PDB entry 4L7B | X-ray diffraction, 2.41 A resolution | chains A and B

== Chain A (and B) ==
Name: Kelch-like ECH-associated protein 1
Organism: Homo sapiens
Notes: fragment: Kelch domain; chain B of this document is another copy of the same molecule, construct and numbering; everything in this record applies to it too
UniProtKB: Q14145 (KEAP1_HUMAN); residues 321-609 here = UniProt positions 321-609
Chain sequence (300 residues; numbered 318 to 617; the number before each row is that of its first residue):
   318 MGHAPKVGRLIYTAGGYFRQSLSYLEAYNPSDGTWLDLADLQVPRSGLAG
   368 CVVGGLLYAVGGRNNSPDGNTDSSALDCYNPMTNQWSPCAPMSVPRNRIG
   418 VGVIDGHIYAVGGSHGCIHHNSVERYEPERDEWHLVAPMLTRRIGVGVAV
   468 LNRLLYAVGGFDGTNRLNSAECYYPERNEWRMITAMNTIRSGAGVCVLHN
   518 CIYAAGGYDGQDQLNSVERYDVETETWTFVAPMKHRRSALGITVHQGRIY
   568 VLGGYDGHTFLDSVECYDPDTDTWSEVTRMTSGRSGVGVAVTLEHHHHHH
Disordered / not traced: 318-321, 613-617 (chain B: 318-320, 613-617)
Differences from the reference sequence: expression tag (318-320, 610-617); engineered mutation D354 (Arg in Q14145)
Small-molecule neighbours: 1VV ((1S,2R)-2-{[(1S)-1-[(1,3-dioxo-1,3-dihydro-2H-isoindol-2-yl)methyl]-3,4-dihydroisoquinolin-2(1H)-yl]carbonyl}cyclohexanecarboxylic acid): S383, P384, G386, N387
UniProt features mapped onto this chain:
  - site: C434 (Sensor for electrophilic agents)
  - modified residue: C434 (S-cGMP-cysteine)
  - natural variant: G333 (G333C: In a NSCLC cell line), G350 (G350S: In a NSCLC cell line), G364 (G364C: In a lung adenocarcinoma cell line), G430 (G430C: In a lung adenocarcinoma patient), A522 (A522V: In a breast cancer sample)
  - mutagenesis: Y334 (Y334A: Loss of interaction with NFE2L2/NRF2. Strongly reduces repression of NFE2L2/NRF2-dependent gene expression. Loss of interaction with PGAM5), R380 (R380A: Loss of interaction with NFE2L2/NRF2. Abolishes repression of NFE2L2/NRF2-dependent gene expression. Impaired interaction with SQSTM1/p62), N382 (N382A: Loss of interaction with NFE2L2/NRF2. Strongly reduces repression of NFE2L2/NRF2-dependent gene expression. Impaired interaction with SQSTM1/p62), R415 (R415A: Loss of interaction with NFE2L2/NRF2. Abolishes repression of NFE2L2/NRF2-dependent gene expression. Loss of interaction with PGAM5. Does not affect interaction with SQSTM1/p62), H436 (H436A: Loss of interaction with NFE2L2/NRF2. Abolishes repression of NFE2L2/NRF2-dependent gene expression. Does not affect interaction with SQSTM1/p62), F478 (F478A: Abolishes repression of NFE2L2/NRF2-dependent gene expression), R483 (R483A: Loss of interaction with NFE2L2/NRF2. Abolishes repression of NFE2L2/NRF2-dependent gene expression. Loss of interaction with PGAM5. Does not affect interaction with SQSTM1/p62), Y525 (Y525A: Loss of interaction with NFE2L2/NRF2. Strongly reduces repression of NFE2L2/NRF2-dependent gene expression. Abolishes interaction with SQSTM1/p62), Y572 (Y572A: Loss of interaction with NFE2L2/NRF2. Strongly reduces repression of NFE2L2/NRF2-dependent gene expression. Loss of interaction with PGAM5. Abolishes interaction with SQSTM1/p62)

== Chain A / chain B interface ==
Contacting residue pairs (22):
  Y334(A) with R336(B), hydrogen bond (side chain-backbone)
  R336(A) with R336(B)
  P384(A) with Y572(B), hydrogen bond (backbone-side chain); G574(B); H575(B)
  D385(A) with Y572(B), hydrogen bond (backbone-side chain); G574(B); H575(B), salt bridge
  R415(A) with S383(B); P384(B), hydrogen bond (side chain-backbone); D385(B); G386(B)
  C434(A) with G433(B); C434(B), disulfide
  R483(A) with N387(B), hydrogen bond (side chain-backbone); T388(B), hydrogen bond
  Y525(A) with D385(B)
  Q530(A) with D385(B), hydrogen bond
  S555(A) with D385(B), hydrogen bond
  Y572(A) with Q337(B); P384(B)
  F577(A) with P384(B), hydrophobic
Also at the interface, not in a pair above, chain A (14 interface residues in all): G386, F478
Also at the interface, not in a pair above, chain B (14 interface residues in all): F577
Inter-chain disulfides: C434(A)-C434(B)

== Summary ==
Chain A and chain B each contribute 14 residues to their interface, with 1 disulfide bond, 8 hydrogen bonds
and 1 salt bridge. Among the polar pairs are D385(A)-H575(B), Y334(A)-R336(B) and P384(A)-Y572(B). Chain A
binds compound 1VV.
Both chains are Kelch-like ECH-associated protein 1 (Homo sapiens). Entry 4L7B (Structure of keap1 kelch
domain with
(1S,2R)-2-{[(1S)-1-[(1,3-dioxo-1,3-dihydro-2H-isoindol-2-yl)methyl]-3,4-dihydroisoquinolin-2(1H)-yl]carbonyl}cyclohexanecarboxylic
acid) was determined by X-ray diffraction, deposited together with 4L7C, 4L7D and 4N1B.
